5EXM - chain A; structure by X-ray diffraction, 2.09 A resolution.

# Chain A
Protein: Coagulation factor XIa light chain
From: Homo sapiens
Notes: EC 3.4.21.27; fragment: coagulation factor xi, heavy chain
UniProtKB: P03951 (FA11_HUMAN); the construct lacks a stretch of the UniProt sequence and is renumbered around it, so the offset changes along the chain: 16-36 = UniProt 388-408; 37-58 = UniProt 411-432; 59-65 = UniProt 435-441; 66-143 = UniProt 444-521; 3 more segments
Chain sequence (244 residues; each row starts with the number of its first residue; note: 1 number in that range is skipped by the numbering (no residue carries it; nothing is unmodelled there); a row labelled like 36A-36B holds insertion residues (36A, then the next letters in order)):
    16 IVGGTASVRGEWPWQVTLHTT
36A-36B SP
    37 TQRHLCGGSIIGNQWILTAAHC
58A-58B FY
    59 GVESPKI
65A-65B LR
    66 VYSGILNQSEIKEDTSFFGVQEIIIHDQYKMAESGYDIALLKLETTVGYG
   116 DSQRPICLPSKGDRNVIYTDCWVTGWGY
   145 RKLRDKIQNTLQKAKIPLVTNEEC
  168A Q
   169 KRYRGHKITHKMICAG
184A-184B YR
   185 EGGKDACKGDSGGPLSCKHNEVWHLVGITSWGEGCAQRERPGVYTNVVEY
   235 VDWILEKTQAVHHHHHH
Not modelled in the structure: 246-251
Cystine bridges: Cys-42/Cys-58, Cys-136/Cys-201, Cys-168/Cys-182, Cys-191/Cys-219
Differences from the reference sequence: engineered mutation Gly-113 (Asn491 in P03951), Gly-115 (Thr493 in P03951); expression tag (246-251)
Swiss-Prot annotation at these positions:
  - active site (Charge relay system): His-57, Asp-102, Ser-195
  - binding site (heparin): Lys-169 to Arg-172
  - glycosylation: Asn-72 (N-linked (GlcNAc...) (complex) asparagine)

# In short
Curated annotation (UniProt) lists 3 active-site residues and 4 heparin-binding residues.
Chain A is Coagulation factor XIa light chain (Homo sapiens); the structure, FACTOR XIA IN COMPLEX WITH THE
INHIBITOR methyl
N-[4-[2-[(1S)-1-[[4-(aminomethyl)cyclohexyl]carbonylamino]-2-phenyl-ethyl]pyridin-4-yl]phenyl]carbamate, was
determined by X-ray diffraction together with 5EXL and 5EXN from the same study.
